Entry 1EPM (X-ray diffraction, 1.60 A resolution); this record covers chains E and I.

[Chain E]
Protein: Endothiapepsin
Organism: Cryphonectria parasitica
Notes: EC 3.4.23.22
UniProt: P11838 (CARP_CRYPA); the construct lacks a stretch of the UniProt sequence and is renumbered around it, so the offset changes along the chain: -2 to 63 = UniProt 90-155; 64-80 = UniProt 157-173; 81-134 = UniProt 175-228; 135-159 = UniProt 230-254; 8 more segments
Amino-acid sequence (330 residues; numbered -2 to 326 plus 10 insertion-coded residues; 9 numbers in that range are skipped by the numbering (no residue carries them; nothing is unmodelled there); the number before each row is that of its first residue; a row labelled like 282A-282B holds insertion residues (282A, then the next letters in order); numbers below 1 keep their minus sign (Ser-2 is residue -2)):
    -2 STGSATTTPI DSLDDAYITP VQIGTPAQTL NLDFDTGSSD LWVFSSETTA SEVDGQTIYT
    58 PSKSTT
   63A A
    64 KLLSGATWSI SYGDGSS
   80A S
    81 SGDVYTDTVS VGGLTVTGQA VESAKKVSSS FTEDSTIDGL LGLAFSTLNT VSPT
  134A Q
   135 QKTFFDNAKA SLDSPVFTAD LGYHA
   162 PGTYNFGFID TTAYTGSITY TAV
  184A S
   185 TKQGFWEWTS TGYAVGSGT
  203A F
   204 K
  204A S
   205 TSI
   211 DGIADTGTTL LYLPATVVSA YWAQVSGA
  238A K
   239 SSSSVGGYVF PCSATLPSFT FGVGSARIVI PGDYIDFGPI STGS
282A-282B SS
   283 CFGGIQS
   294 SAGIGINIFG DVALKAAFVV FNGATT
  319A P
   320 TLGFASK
Cystine bridges: Cys250-Cys283
Reported in the primary citation:
  - binding site for PS2, thr-phe-gln-ala-psa-leu-arg-glu (chain I): Asp32
  - catalytic residues: Asp32

[Chain I]
Protein: PS2, thr-phe-gln-ala-psa-leu-arg-glu
Amino-acid sequence (8 residues; each row starts with the number of its first residue):
     5 T
     4 F
     3 Q
     2 A
     1 F
    2A L
    3A R
    4A E
Modified positions: Phe1 (3-hydroxy-4-amino-5-phenylpentanoic acid; PSA)

[Chain E / chain I interface]
Pairs across the interface (37; chain E residue first):
  Asp12(E) with Gln3(I), hydrogen bond (backbone-side chain); Phe4(I); Thr5(I), hydrogen bond (side chain-backbone)
  Ala13(E) with Gln3(I)
  Asp30(E) with Phe1(I)
  Asp32(E) with Phe1(I)
  Gly34(E) with Phe1(I); Leu2A(I), hydrogen bond (backbone-backbone)
  Ile73(E) with Leu2A(I), hydrophobic
  Ser74(E) with Leu2A(I); Arg3A(I)
  Tyr75(E) with Phe1(I); Ala2(I); Arg3A(I)
  Gly76(E) with Phe1(I), hydrogen bond (backbone-backbone); Ala2(I), hydrogen bond (backbone-backbone)
  Asp77(E) with Phe1(I); Ala2(I), hydrogen bond (backbone-backbone)
  Ser79(E) with Phe1(I)
  Phe111(E) with Phe1(I)
  Leu120(E) with Phe1(I)
  Leu128(E) with Leu2A(I), hydrophobic
  Phe189(E) with Arg3A(I)
  Asp215(E) with Phe1(I)
  Gly217(E) with Phe1(I), hydrogen bond (backbone-backbone); Ala2(I); Gln3(I)
  Thr218(E) with Phe1(I); Ala2(I); Gln3(I)
  Thr219(E) with Gln3(I), hydrogen bond (backbone-backbone); Phe4(I)
  Leu220(E) with Phe4(I), hydrophobic
  Phe275(E) with Phe4(I), hydrophobic
  Phe284(E) with Phe4(I), hydrophobic
  Ile299(E) with Arg3A(I)
  Ile301(E) with Arg3A(I)
Other interface residues (no listed pair), chain E (27 interface residues in all): Ser35, Asp114, Ile213

[In short]
27 residues of chain E and 7 residues of chain I are in contact, with 8 hydrogen bonds. Among the polar pairs
are Asp12(E)-Gln3(I), Asp12(E)-Thr5(I) and Gly34(E)-Leu2A(I). The paper reports the catalytic residue
Asp32(E); a binding site for PS2, thr-phe-gln-ala-psa-leu-arg-glu (chain I) at Asp32(E).
Chain E is Endothiapepsin (Cryphonectria parasitica) and chain I is PS2, thr-phe-gln-ala-psa-leu-arg-glu; the
structure, A structural comparison of 21 inhibitor complexes of the aspartic proteinase from endothia
parasitica, was determined by X-ray diffraction together with 1EPL, 1EPN and 1EPR from the same study.
